PDB entry 4MTQ | X-ray diffraction, 2.17 A resolution | chains A and B

[Chain A (and B)]
Protein: Lactoylglutathione lyase
Source organism: Pseudomonas aeruginosa
Notes: EC 4.4.1.5; chain B of this document is another copy of the same molecule, construct and numbering; everything in this record applies to it too
UniProtKB: Q9I5L8 (Q9I5L8_PSEAE); residues 1-131 here = UniProt positions 1-131
Sequence (131 residues; each row starts with the number of its first residue):
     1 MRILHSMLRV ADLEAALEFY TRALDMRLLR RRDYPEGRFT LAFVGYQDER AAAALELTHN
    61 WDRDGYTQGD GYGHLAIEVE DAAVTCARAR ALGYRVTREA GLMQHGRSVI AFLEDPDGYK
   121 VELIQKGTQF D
Not modelled in the structure: 99-108, 129-131 (chain B: 129-131)
Metal / ion sites: Ni2+ site 1: H5, E56 (shared with H74(B), E122(B) of chain B); Ni2+ site 2: A11, H59; Ni2+ site 3: H74, E122 (shared with H5(B), E56(B) of chain B)

[Interface between chain A and chain B]
Contacting residue pairs (88):
  M1(A) - L24(B)
  M1(A) - Y46(B)
  M1(A) - Q47(B)  hydrogen bond (backbone-side chain)
  M1(A) - E78(B)
  M1(A) - V79(B)  hydrophobic
  M1(A) - K126(B)
  R2(A) - Y46(B)
  R2(A) - Q47(B)
  R2(A) - I77(B)
  R2(A) - E78(B)  salt bridge
  I3(A) - Y46(B)
  I3(A) - A53(B)
  I3(A) - A54(B)
  I3(A) - L75(B)  hydrophobic
  I3(A) - A76(B)
  L4(A) - A76(B)  hydrogen bond (backbone-backbone)
  L4(A) - I77(B)
  L4(A) - E78(B)
  L4(A) - I124(B)  hydrophobic
  H5(A) - H74(B)  hydrogen bond
  H5(A) - L75(B)
  H5(A) - A76(B)  hydrogen bond (backbone-backbone)
  H5(A) - E122(B)  salt bridge
  H5(A) - I124(B)
  S6(A) - H74(B)
  M7(A) - Y72(B)
  M7(A) - G73(B)  hydrogen bond (backbone-backbone)
  M7(A) - H74(B)  hydrogen bond (backbone-backbone)
  L8(A) - G71(B)
  L8(A) - Y72(B)  hydrophobic
  R9(A) - D70(B)  hydrogen bond (side chain-backbone)
  R9(A) - G71(B)  hydrogen bond (backbone-backbone)
  R9(A) - Y72(B)  hydrogen bond (side chain-backbone)
  R9(A) - G73(B)
  L24(A) - M1(B)
  D25(A) - M1(B)
  Y46(A) - M1(B)
  Y46(A) - R2(B)
  Y46(A) - I3(B)
  A53(A) - I3(B)
  A53(A) - A53(B)  hydrophobic
  A54(A) - I3(B)
  E56(A) - H74(B)  salt bridge
  R63(A) - D70(B)  salt bridge
  Y66(A) - D70(B)
  Y66(A) - G71(B)
  T67(A) - G69(B)
  T67(A) - D70(B)  hydrogen bond (backbone-side chain)
  T67(A) - G71(B)
  G69(A) - T67(B)
  G69(A) - G69(B)
  D70(A) - R9(B)  hydrogen bond (backbone-side chain)
  D70(A) - R63(B)  salt bridge
  D70(A) - Y66(B)
  D70(A) - T67(B)  hydrogen bond (side chain-backbone)
  G71(A) - L8(B)
  G71(A) - R9(B)  hydrogen bond (backbone-backbone)
  G71(A) - Y66(B)
  G71(A) - T67(B)  hydrogen bond (backbone-backbone)
  G71(A) - Y119(B)  hydrogen bond (backbone-side chain)
  Y72(A) - M7(B)
  Y72(A) - L8(B)  hydrophobic
  Y72(A) - R9(B)  hydrogen bond (backbone-side chain)
  Y72(A) - Y72(B)  hydrophobic
  Y72(A) - Y119(B)
  G73(A) - M7(B)  hydrogen bond (backbone-backbone)
  G73(A) - R9(B)
  H74(A) - H5(B)  hydrogen bond
  H74(A) - S6(B)
  H74(A) - M7(B)  hydrogen bond (backbone-backbone)
  H74(A) - E56(B)  salt bridge
  L75(A) - I3(B)  hydrophobic
  L75(A) - H5(B)
  A76(A) - I3(B)
  A76(A) - L4(B)  hydrogen bond (backbone-backbone)
  A76(A) - H5(B)  hydrogen bond (backbone-backbone)
  I77(A) - R2(B)
  I77(A) - I3(B)  hydrophobic
  E78(A) - M1(B)
  E78(A) - R2(B)  salt bridge
  E78(A) - L4(B)
  V79(A) - M1(B)  hydrophobic
  Y119(A) - G71(B)  hydrogen bond (side chain-backbone)
  Y119(A) - Y72(B)
  E122(A) - H5(B)  salt bridge
  I124(A) - L4(B)  hydrophobic
  I124(A) - H5(B)
  K126(A) - M1(B)
Also at the interface, not in a pair above, chain A (36 interface residues in all): M26, L55, Q68
Also at the interface, not in a pair above, chain B (38 interface residues in all): D25, M26, L55, Q68, T85

[Overview]
The interface between chain A and chain B involves 36 residues on one side and 38 on the other; the contacts
include 22 hydrogen bonds and 8 salt bridges. Polar pairs include R2(A)-E78(B), H5(A)-E122(B) and
E56(A)-H74(B).
Chain A and chain B are both Lactoylglutathione lyase (Pseudomonas aeruginosa); the structure, Ni-bound GloA2,
was determined by X-ray diffraction (same publication as 4MTR, 4MTS and 4MTT).
